Entry 4ZIV (X-ray diffraction, 3.16 A resolution); this record covers chains A and B of the 3 polymer chains in the assembly.

[Chain A (and B)]
Molecule: Multidrug efflux pump subunit AcrB
From: Escherichia coli K-12
Notes: chain B of this document is another copy of the same molecule, construct and numbering; everything in this record applies to it too
UniProt: P31224 (ACRB_ECOLI); residues 1-1049 here = UniProt positions 1-1049
Sequence (1049 residues; row label = number of the first residue in the row):
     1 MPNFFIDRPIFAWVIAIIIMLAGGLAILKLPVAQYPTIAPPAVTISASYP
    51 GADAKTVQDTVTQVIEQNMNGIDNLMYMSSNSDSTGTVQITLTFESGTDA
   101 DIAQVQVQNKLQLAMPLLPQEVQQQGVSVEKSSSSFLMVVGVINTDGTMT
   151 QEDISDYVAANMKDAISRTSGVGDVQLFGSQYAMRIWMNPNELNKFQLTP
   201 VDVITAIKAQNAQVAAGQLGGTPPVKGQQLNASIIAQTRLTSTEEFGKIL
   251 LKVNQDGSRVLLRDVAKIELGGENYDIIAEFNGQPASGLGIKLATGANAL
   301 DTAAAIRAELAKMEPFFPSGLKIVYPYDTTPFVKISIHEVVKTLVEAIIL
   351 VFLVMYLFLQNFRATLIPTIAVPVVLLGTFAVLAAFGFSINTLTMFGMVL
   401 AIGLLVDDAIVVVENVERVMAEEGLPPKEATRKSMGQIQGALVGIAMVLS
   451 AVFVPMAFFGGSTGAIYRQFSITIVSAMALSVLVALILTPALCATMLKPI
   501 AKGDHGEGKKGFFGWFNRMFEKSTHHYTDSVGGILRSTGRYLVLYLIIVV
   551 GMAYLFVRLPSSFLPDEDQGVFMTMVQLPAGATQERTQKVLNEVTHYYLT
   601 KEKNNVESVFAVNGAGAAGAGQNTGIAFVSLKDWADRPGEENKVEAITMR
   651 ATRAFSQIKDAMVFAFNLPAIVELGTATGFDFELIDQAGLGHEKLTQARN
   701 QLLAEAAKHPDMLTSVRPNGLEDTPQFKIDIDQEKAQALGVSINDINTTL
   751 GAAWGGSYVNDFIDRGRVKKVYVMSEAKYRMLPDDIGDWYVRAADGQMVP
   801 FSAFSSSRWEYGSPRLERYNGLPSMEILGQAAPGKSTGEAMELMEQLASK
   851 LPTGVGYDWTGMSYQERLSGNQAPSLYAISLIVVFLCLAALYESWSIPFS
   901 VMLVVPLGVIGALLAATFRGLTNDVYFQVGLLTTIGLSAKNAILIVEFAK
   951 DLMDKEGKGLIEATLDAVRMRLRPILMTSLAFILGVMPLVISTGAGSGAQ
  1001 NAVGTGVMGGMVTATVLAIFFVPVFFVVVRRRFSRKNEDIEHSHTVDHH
Disordered / not traced: 1, 1044-1049 (chain B: 1, 1048-1049)
Differences from the reference sequence: engineered mutation Ala615 (Phe in P31224), Ala617 (Phe in P31224), Ala620 (Arg in P31224)
Bound ions: Ni2+: His525, Asp529 (shared with His525(B), Asp529(B) of chain B)
Swiss-Prot annotation at these positions:
  - mutagenesis: His526 (H526Y: Partially restores chloramphenicol resistance to an AcrZ G30R mutant)
Reported in the primary citation:
  - mutagenesis - F615A/F617A/R620A: decreased growth

[Interface between chain A and chain B]
Residue-residue contacts - 121 pairs, chain A then chain B:
  Arg8(A) - Glu893(B)
  Pro9(A) - Glu893(B)
  Ile10(A) - Ala889(B)
  Ile10(A) - Glu893(B)  hydrogen bond (backbone-side chain)
  Ile10(A) - Trp895(B)
  Phe11(A) - Ala890(B)
  Phe11(A) - Glu893(B)  hydrogen bond (backbone-side chain)
  Trp13(A) - Trp895(B)  hydrophobic
  Val14(A) - Leu886(B)
  Val14(A) - Trp895(B)  hydrophobic
  Ile17(A) - Leu886(B)  hydrophobic
  Ile17(A) - Trp895(B)  hydrophobic
  Ile18(A) - Leu886(B)  hydrophobic
  Asp101(A) - Asp73(B)
  Asp101(A) - Gln106(B)
  Gln104(A) - Gln106(B)
  Val105(A) - Val105(B)  hydrophobic
  Val105(A) - Asn109(B)
  Gln108(A) - Asn109(B)  hydrogen bond (side chain-backbone)
  Gln108(A) - Leu113(B)
  Leu111(A) - Leu113(B)  hydrophobic
  Gln112(A) - Gln112(B)
  Met115(A) - Pro116(B)  hydrophobic
  Gln123(A) - Pro116(B)
  Gln123(A) - Leu117(B)
  Gln124(A) - Leu117(B)
  Val127(A) - Leu113(B)
  Val129(A) - Lys110(B)  hydrogen bond (backbone-side chain)
  Val129(A) - Leu113(B)
  Lys131(A) - Asp73(B)  salt bridge
  Asn161(A) - Gln687(B)  hydrogen bond (side chain-backbone)
  Asp164(A) - Gln67(B)
  Ser167(A) - Asn70(B)
  Ser167(A) - Gly71(B)
  Arg168(A) - Met69(B)
  Arg168(A) - Leu75(B)
  Arg168(A) - Met78(B)
  Arg168(A) - Asn820(B)  hydrogen bond (side chain-backbone)
  Ser170(A) - Asp73(B)
  Ser170(A) - Asn74(B)  hydrogen bond (side chain-backbone)
  Ser170(A) - Leu75(B)
  Gln210(A) - Gln733(B)
  Gln213(A) - Thr56(B)  hydrogen bond
  Val214(A) - Asp53(B)
  Val214(A) - Asn747(B)
  Ala215(A) - Pro50(B)
  Ala215(A) - Gly751(B)
  Ala216(A) - Gly51(B)
  Ala216(A) - Leu750(B)
  Ala216(A) - Trp754(B)
  Ala216(A) - Gly755(B)  hydrogen bond (backbone-backbone)
  Gly217(A) - Gly51(B)
  Gly217(A) - Trp754(B)
  Gly217(A) - Gly755(B)
  Gln218(A) - Ser84(B)
  Gln218(A) - Trp754(B)
  Leu219(A) - Phe727(B)  hydrophobic
  Leu219(A) - Trp754(B)  hydrophobic
  Leu219(A) - Met781(B)
  Leu219(A) - Trp809(B)  hydrophobic
  Gly220(A) - Gln622(B)
  Gly220(A) - Arg780(B)
  Gly220(A) - Met781(B)  hydrogen bond (backbone-backbone)
  Gly221(A) - Gln622(B)
  Thr222(A) - Tyr275(B)  hydrogen bond (side chain-backbone)
  Thr222(A) - Asp276(B)  hydrogen bond (side chain-backbone)
  Pro223(A) - Trp187(B)  hydrophobic
  Pro223(A) - Tyr275(B)  hydrophobic
  Pro223(A) - Arg780(B)  hydrogen bond (backbone-side chain)
  Pro224(A) - Gln584(B)
  Pro224(A) - Met781(B)  hydrophobic
  Val225(A) - Ala777(B)
  Val225(A) - Lys778(B)
  Val225(A) - Met781(B)  hydrogen bond (backbone-side chain)
  Lys226(A) - Glu585(B)
  Gly227(A) - Glu585(B)  hydrogen bond (backbone-side chain)
  Gln228(A) - Thr583(B)
  Gln228(A) - Glu585(B)
  Gln228(A) - Met781(B)
  Gln229(A) - Thr583(B)
  Gln229(A) - Arg586(B)
  Leu230(A) - Trp809(B)  hydrophobic
  Asn231(A) - Gly581(B)  hydrogen bond (backbone-backbone)
  Asn231(A) - Ala582(B)
  Asn231(A) - Gln622(B)  hydrogen bond
  Ala232(A) - Pro725(B)
  Ala232(A) - Trp809(B)  hydrophobic
  Ser233(A) - Gln726(B)
  Ser233(A) - Phe727(B)  hydrogen bond (backbone-backbone)
  Ile234(A) - Asp53(B)
  Ile234(A) - Phe727(B)
  Ile234(A) - Ile729(B)  hydrophobic
  Ile234(A) - Trp754(B)  hydrophobic
  Ile235(A) - Asp53(B)
  Ile235(A) - Gln726(B)
  Ile235(A) - Phe727(B)  hydrogen bond (backbone-backbone)
  Ile235(A) - Lys728(B)
  Ile235(A) - Ile729(B)  hydrogen bond (backbone-backbone)
  Ala236(A) - Lys728(B)  hydrogen bond (backbone-side chain)
  Gln237(A) - Gln733(B)
  Gln237(A) - Asn747(B)  hydrogen bond
  Thr238(A) - Lys728(B)
  Arg239(A) - Asp59(B)  hydrogen bond (side chain-backbone)
  Arg239(A) - Thr60(B)  hydrogen bond
  Leu250(A) - Glu734(B)
  Leu250(A) - Gln737(B)
  Val253(A) - Gln737(B)
  Arg259(A) - Glu734(B)  salt bridge
  Lys312(A) - Asp858(B)
  Pro315(A) - Thr853(B)
  Phe316(A) - Gln687(B)
  Phe316(A) - Gly854(B)
  Phe316(A) - Val855(B)
  Phe316(A) - Gly856(B)
  Ile763(A) - Asp59(B)
  Arg765(A) - Gly689(B)
  Arg765(A) - Leu690(B)
  Gly766(A) - Gln63(B)
  Arg767(A) - Gln67(B)  hydrogen bond
  Val768(A) - Gln63(B)
  Val768(A) - Gln67(B)
Also at the interface, not in a pair above, chain A (70 interface residues in all): Leu25, Ser128, Glu130, Tyr157, Val172, Ala209
Also at the interface, not in a pair above, chain B (80 interface residues in all): Ala52, Glu66, Ile72, Thr85, Ile102, Ala688, Ile743, Met774, Leu782, Pro783, Glu810, Gly821, Ile879, Ser894

[Overview]
The interface between chain A and chain B involves 70 residues on one side and 80 on the other; the contacts
include 25 hydrogen bonds and 2 salt bridges. Among the polar pairs are Lys131(A)-Asp73(B),
Arg259(A)-Glu734(B) and Ile10(A)-Glu893(B). Curated annotation (UniProt) lists one mutagenesis site on chain
A. From the paper: F615A/F617A/R620A of chain A reduce growth.
Chain A and chain B are both Multidrug efflux pump subunit AcrB (Escherichia coli K-12); the structure,
Crystal structure of AcrB triple mutant in P21 space group, was determined by X-ray diffraction, deposited
together with 4ZIT, 4ZIW, 4ZJL, 4ZJO and 4ZJQ.
